Entry 4NM2 (X-ray diffraction, 2.52 A resolution); this record covers chains A and T of the 4 polymer chains in the assembly.

[Chain A]
Name: DNA polymerase beta
From: Homo sapiens
Notes: EC 2.7.7.7, 4.2.99.-
UniProt: P06746 (DPOLB_HUMAN); numbering as in UniProt (aligned over 7-335)
Sequence (329 residues; numbered 7 to 335; the number before each row is that of its first residue):
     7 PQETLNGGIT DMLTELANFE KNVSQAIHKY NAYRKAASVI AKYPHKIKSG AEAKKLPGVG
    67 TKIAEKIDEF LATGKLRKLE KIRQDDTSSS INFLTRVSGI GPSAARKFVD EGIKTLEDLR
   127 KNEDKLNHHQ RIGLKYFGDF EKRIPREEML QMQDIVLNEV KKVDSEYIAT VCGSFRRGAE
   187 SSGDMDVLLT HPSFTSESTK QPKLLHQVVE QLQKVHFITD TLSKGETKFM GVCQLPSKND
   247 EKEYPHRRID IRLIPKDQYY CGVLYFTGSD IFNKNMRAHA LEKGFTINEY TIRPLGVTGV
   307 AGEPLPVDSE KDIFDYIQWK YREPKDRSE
Not modelled in the structure: 7-11, 205-206, 245
Ion coordination: Na+ site 1 near Thr101 (its only coordinating residue here); Na+ site 2: Thr101, Val103, Ile106 (shared with 1 residue of chain P)
Curated features (UniProtKB/Swiss-Prot):
  - region: Arg183 to Asp192 (DNA-binding)
  - active site: Lys72 (Nucleophile)
  - binding site (K(+)): Lys60, Leu62, Val65, Thr101, Val103, Ile106
  - binding site (Na(+)): Lys60, Leu62, Val65, Thr101, Val103, Ile106
  - binding site (dATP): Arg149, Ser180, Arg183, Gly189, Asp190
  - binding site (dCTP): Arg149, Ser180, Arg183, Gly189, Asp190
  - binding site (dGTP): Arg149, Ser180, Arg183, Gly189, Asp190, Asp192
  - binding site (dTTP): Arg149, Ser180, Arg183, Gly189, Asp190
  - binding site (Mg(2+)): Asp190, Asp192, Asp256
  - modified residue: Lys72 (N6-acetyllysine), Arg83 (Omega-N-methylarginine), Arg152 (Omega-N-methylarginine)
  - cross-link (Glycyl lysine isopeptide (Lys-Gly)): Lys41 (interchain with G-Cter in ubiquitin), Lys61 (interchain with G-Cter in ubiquitin), Lys81 (interchain with G-Cter in ubiquitin)
  - natural variant: Leu22 (L22P: Found in a gastric cancer sample; uncertain significance), Tyr39 (Y39C: Found in a gastric cancer sample; uncertain significance), Gly118 (G118V: Decreased DNA-directed DNA polymerase activity), Arg137 (R137Q: Decreased function in base-excision repair), Arg149 (R149I: Decreased DNA-directed DNA polymerase activity), Asp160 (D160N: Found in a gastric cancer sample; uncertain significance), Cys239 (C239R: Found in a gastric cancer sample; uncertain significance), Lys289 (K289M: Found in a colon cancer sample; uncertain significance), Asn294 (N294D: Found in a gastric cancer sample; uncertain significance), Glu295 (E295K: Found in a gastric cancer sample; uncertain significance)
  - mutagenesis: Phe25 (F25W: No effect on 5'-dRP lyase activity. Decreased ssDNA binding), His34 (H34G: Decreased 5'-dRP lyase activity. Decreased ssDNA binding), Lys35 (K35A: Decreased 5'-dRP lyase activity. Decreased ssDNA binding. Loss of 5'-dRP lyase activity; when associated with A-68 and A-72. Decreased ssDNA binding; when associated with A-68 and A-72 ...), Tyr39 (Y39F: No effect on 5'-dRP lyase activity; Y39Q: Abolishes DNA polymerase and 5'-dRP lyase activity), Lys41 (K41R: Abolishes ubiquitination; when associated with R-61 and R-81), Lys60 (K60A: Decreased 5'-dRP lyase activity. Decreased ssDNA binding), Lys61 (K61R: Abolishes ubiquitination; when associated with R-41 and R-81), Lys68 (K68A: No effect on 5'-dRP lyase activity. Decreased ssDNA binding. Loss of 5'-dRP lyase activity; when associated with A-35 and A-72. Decreased ssDNA binding; when associated with A-35 and A-72 ...), Glu71 (E71Q: No effect on 5'-dRP lyase activity. No effect on structure shown by circular dichroism. No effect on ssDNA binding), Lys72 (K72A: Severely reduced 5'-dRP lyase activity. Does not affect ssDNA binding. Loss of 5'-dRP lyase activity; when associated with A-35 and A-68. Decreased ssDNA binding ...), Glu75 (E75A: Slightly decreased 5'-dRP lyase activity. Decreased ssDNA binding. No effect on structure shown by circular dichroism), Lys81 (K81R: Abolishes ubiquitination; when associated with R-41 and R-61), 5 further mutagenesis entries in UniProt

[Chain T]
Molecule: 16-nt DNA strand
Sequence (16 nucleotides; row label = number of the first residue in the row):
     1 CCGACGXCGC ATCAGC
Modified residues: BGM (8-bromo-2'-deoxyguanosine-5'-monophosphate) at position 7

[Interface between chain A and chain T]
Pairs across the interface - 14 pairs, chain A then chain T:
  His34(A) with DC5(T), stacking on the base
  Asn133(A) with DT12(T), phosphate contact
  His134(A) with DT12(T), phosphate contact
  Ser229(A) with DC10(T), phosphate contact; DA11(T), sugar contact
  Lys230(A) with DC10(T), phosphate contact; DA11(T), hydrogen bond to the phosphate
  Gly231(A) with DC10(T), phosphate contact
  Glu232(A) with DC10(T), hydrogen bond to the phosphate
  Thr233(A) with DG9(T), phosphate contact; DC10(T), hydrogen bond to the phosphate
  Lys234(A) with DG9(T), phosphate contact; DC10(T), hydrogen bond to the phosphate
  Tyr296(A) with DC8(T), sugar contact
Interface residues without a listed pair, chain A (12 interface residues in all): Leu228, Tyr271
Interface residues without a listed pair, chain T (7 interface residues in all): DG6

[Overview]
12 residues of chain A face 7 of chain T across their interface; the contacts include 4 hydrogen bonds and 1
aromatic stacking contact. Among the polar pairs are Lys230(A)-DA11(T), Glu232(A)-DC10(T) and
Thr233(A)-DC10(T).
Chain A is DNA polymerase beta (Homo sapiens) and chain T is a 16-nt DNA strand; the structure, Structure of
human DNA polymerase beta complexed with a nicked DNA containing a 8BrG-G at N-1 ..., was determined by X-ray
diffraction together with 4M2Y, 4M47, 4NLK, 4NLN, 4NLZ and 4NM1 from the same study.
